5SY7 - chains A and B of the 4 polymer chains in the assembly; structure by X-ray diffraction, 4.20 A resolution (low resolution: residue-level contacts below are approximate; hydrogen-bond / salt-bridge calls are withheld).

[Chain A]
Molecule: Aryl hydrocarbon receptor nuclear translocator
Source organism: Mus musculus
Reference sequence: P53762 (ARNT_MOUSE); numbering as in UniProt (aligned over 82-464)
Amino-acid sequence (384 residues; each row starts with the number of its first residue):
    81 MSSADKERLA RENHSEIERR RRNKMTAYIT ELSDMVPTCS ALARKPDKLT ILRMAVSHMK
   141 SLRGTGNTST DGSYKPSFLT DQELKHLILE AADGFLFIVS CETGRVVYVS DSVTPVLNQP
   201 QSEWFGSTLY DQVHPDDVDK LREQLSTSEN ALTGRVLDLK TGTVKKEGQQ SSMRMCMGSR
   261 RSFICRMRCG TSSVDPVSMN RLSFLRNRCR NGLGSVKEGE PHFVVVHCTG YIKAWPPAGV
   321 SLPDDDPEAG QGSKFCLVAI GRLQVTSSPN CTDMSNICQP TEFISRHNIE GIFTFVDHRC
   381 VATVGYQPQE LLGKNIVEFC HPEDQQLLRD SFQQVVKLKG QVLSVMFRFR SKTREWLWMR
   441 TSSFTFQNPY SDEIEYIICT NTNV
Not modelled in the structure: 81-88, 143-155, 229-258, 272-290, 312-336, 350-361, 464
Sequence notes: initiating methionine (81)
Curated features (UniProtKB/Swiss-Prot):
  - region: Leu167 to Ala171 (Mediates the transcription activity and dimerization of the AHR:ARNT complex)

[Chain B]
Molecule: Neuronal PAS domain-containing protein 3
Source organism: Mus musculus
Reference sequence: Q9QZQ0 (NPAS3_MOUSE); numbering as in UniProt (aligned over 56-455)
Amino-acid sequence (410 residues; row label = number of the first residue in the row):
    54 MIQALRKEKS RDAARSRRGK ENFEFYELAK LLPLPAAITS QLDKASIIRL TISYLKMRDF
   114 ANQGDPPWNL RMEGPPPNTS VKGAQRRRSP SALAIEVFEA HLGSHILQSL DGFVFALNQE
   174 GKFLYISETV SIYLGLSQVE LTGSSVFDYV HPGDHVEMAE QLGMKLPPGR GLLSQGTTED
   234 AASSASSSSQ SETPEPVETT SPSLLTTDNT LERSFFIRMK STLTKRGVHI KSSGYKVIHI
   294 TGRLRLRVSL SHGRTVPSQI MGLVVVAHAL PPPTINEVRI DCHMFVTRVN MDLNIIYCEN
   354 RISDYMDLTP VDIVGKRCYH FIHAEDVEGI RHSHLDLLNK GQCVTKYYRW MQKNGGYIWI
   414 QSSATIAINA KNANEKNIIW VNYLLSNPEY KDTPMDIAQL PHVEHHHHHH
Not modelled in the structure: 54-58, 119-147, 218-263, 277-286, 299-313, 325-335, 421-428, 454-463
Sequence notes: initiating methionine (54); expression tag (55, 456-463); conflict Ser302 (Pro in Q9QZQ0)
Curated features (UniProtKB/Swiss-Prot):
  - region: Lys60 to Arg71 (DNA-binding)

[Chain A / chain B interface]
Contacting residue pairs (152):
  Lys104(A) with Ala98(B)
  Met105(A) with Ala98(B); Ile101(B)
  Tyr108(A) with Ile101(B); Arg102(B); Ile105(B)
  Glu111(A) with Ile105(B); Lys109(B)
  Leu112(A) with Ile101(B); Leu108(B)
  Met115(A) with Leu108(B); Lys109(B)
  Val116(A) with Leu108(B)
  Asp127(A) with Arg70(B)
  Leu129(A) with Arg70(B); Lys73(B); Glu74(B)
  Leu132(A) with Glu77(B)
  Arg133(A) with Glu77(B); Glu80(B)
  Val136(A) with Glu80(B); Leu81(B); Leu84(B)
  Met139(A) with Leu84(B); Tyr107(B); Leu108(B)
  Lys140(A) with Leu84(B)
  Leu142(A) with Tyr107(B); Arg111(B)
  Pro156(A) with Pro86(B); Ser157(B); Glu181(B)
  Ser157(A) with Leu87(B); Tyr178(B); Glu181(B); Gln191(B)
  Phe158(A) with Pro86(B); Leu103(B); Tyr107(B); Tyr178(B); Gln191(B); Thr195(B)
  Leu159(A) with Met110(B); Tyr178(B)
  Asp161(A) with Leu155(B); Gly156(B)
  Leu164(A) with Tyr178(B)
  Leu167(A) with Met110(B); Val167(B); Val317(B)
  Ile168(A) with Ile159(B); Leu163(B)
  Leu169(A) with Arg296(B)
  Glu170(A) with Arg296(B); Arg298(B)
  Ala171(A) with Gly295(B); Arg296(B); Val317(B); Val319(B)
  Ala172(A) with Thr294(B); Arg296(B)
  Asp173(A) with Arg296(B)
  Leu176(A) with Leu155(B)
  Ile178(A) with Phe151(B)
  Tyr188(A) with Glu152(B)
  Asp216(A) with Asn440(B)
  Asp217(A) with Leu438(B)
  Lys220(A) with His336(B); Leu437(B); Leu438(B)
  Glu223(A) with His336(B)
  Arg260(A) with Gln161(B)
  Ser262(A) with Asp164(B)
  Ile264(A) with Leu438(B)
  Arg266(A) with Leu438(B); Ser439(B)
  Leu293(A) with Trp412(B)
  Gly294(A) with Trp412(B)
  Val305(A) with Tyr400(B)
  His307(A) with Tyr400(B); Gln414(B)
  Thr309(A) with Ser162(B); Leu163(B); Asp164(B)
  Gly310(A) with Ser162(B)
  Tyr311(A) with His158(B); Gln161(B); Ser162(B)
  Val338(A) with His158(B); Ser162(B)
  Ile340(A) with Ile159(B); Leu163(B)
  Gln344(A) with His292(B); Tyr400(B); Gln414(B)
  Val345(A) with Glu265(B); Arg296(B)
  Thr346(A) with Glu265(B); Ser267(B)
  Ser347(A) with Lys399(B); Tyr400(B)
  Ser348(A) with Tyr400(B)
  Pro349(A) with Asp379(B); Lys399(B)
  Ile364(A) with Ala377(B)
  Arg366(A) with His373(B); Ile375(B); Ala377(B); Asp449(B)
  Thr374(A) with Asp449(B); Ile450(B)
  Phe375(A) with Ala377(B); Met448(B); Asp449(B)
  Val376(A) with Met448(B)
  Asp377(A) with Met448(B)
  His378(A) with Thr446(B); Met448(B)
  Arg379(A) with Glu378(B)
  Gln387(A) with Thr446(B)
  Pro388(A) with Pro447(B)
  Gln389(A) with Pro447(B)
  Leu392(A) with Pro447(B); Met448(B); Asp449(B); Ile450(B); Leu453(B)
  Phe446(A) with Tyr372(B); Val380(B); Arg384(B)
  Gln447(A) with Arg384(B)
  Asn448(A) with Asp345(B); Arg370(B); Tyr372(B); His387(B)
  Pro449(A) with Tyr372(B); Arg384(B); His387(B); Leu391(B)
  Tyr450(A) with Met344(B); Asp345(B); His387(B)
  Ser451(A) with Asp345(B); Arg370(B)
  Glu453(A) with Arg370(B)
  Glu455(A) with Arg370(B); Tyr372(B); His373(B)
  Tyr456(A) with Tyr372(B); Val380(B)
  Ile458(A) with Ala377(B); Val380(B)
Also at the interface, not in a pair above, chain A (86 interface residues in all): Ile109, His138, Glu163, Lys165, Asp219, Gly292, Ala339, Arg342, Phe373, Gly393
Also at the interface, not in a pair above, chain B (88 interface residues in all): Phe78, Leu85, Thr104, Ala114, Asn115, Asp118, Leu160, Ala169, Lys175, His321, His376, Leu388, Arg402, Met404, Tyr436, Glu442

[Overview]
86 residues of chain A face 88 of chain B across their interface.
Here chain A is Aryl hydrocarbon receptor nuclear translocator and chain B is Neuronal PAS domain-containing
protein 3, both from Mus musculus. Entry 5SY7 (Crystal Structure of the Heterodimeric NPAS3-ARNT Complex with
HRE DNA) was determined by X-ray diffraction (same publication as 5SY5).
